5AKO - chains A and C of the 4 polymer chains in the assembly; structure by X-ray diffraction, 2.40 A resolution.

Chain A:
Protein: TSI2
Source organism: Pseudomonas aeruginosa
Reference sequence: Q9I0D9 (Q9I0D9_PSEAE); residue numbers follow UniProt; this construct covers 1-77
Amino-acid sequence (77 residues; row label = number of the first residue in the row):
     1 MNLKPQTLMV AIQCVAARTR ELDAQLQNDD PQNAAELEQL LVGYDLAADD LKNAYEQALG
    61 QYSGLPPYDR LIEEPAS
Unresolved in the structure: 1, 76-77

Chain C:
Protein: TSE2
Source organism: Pseudomonas aeruginosa
Reference sequence: Q9I0E0 (Q9I0E0_PSEAE); residues 2-159 here correspond to UniProt positions 1-158 (UniProt number = residue number - 1)
Amino-acid sequence (179 residues; numbered -19 to 159; the number before each row is that of its first residue; numbers below 1 keep their minus sign (Met-19 is residue -19)):
   -19 MGSSHHHHHH SSGLVPRGSH MMSYDYEKTS LTLYRAVFKA NYDGDVGRYL HPDKELAEAA
    41 EVAPLLHPTF DSPNTPGVPA RAPDIVAGRD GLYAPDTGGT SVFDRAGVLR RADGDFVIPD
   101 GTDIPPDLKV KQDSYNKRLQ ATHYTIMPAK PMYREVLMGQ LDNFVRNAIR RQWEKARGL
Unresolved in the structure: -19 to 2, 38-40, 159
Construct notes: expression tag (-19 to 1)

Chain A / chain C interface:
Residue-residue contacts (30; chain A residue first):
  Lys4(A) with Asp76(C); Gly78(C)
  Gln6(A) with Pro63(C), hydrogen bond (side chain-backbone); Asp64(C), hydrogen bond (side chain-backbone); Ile65(C); Val66(C); Thr77(C), hydrogen bond (side chain-backbone); Gly78(C)
  Met9(A) with Ala62(C), hydrophobic; Pro63(C)
  Gln13(A) with Pro59(C); Ala60(C), hydrogen bond (side chain-backbone)
  Leu59(A) with Arg69(C), hydrogen bond (backbone-side chain)
  Gly60(A) with Arg69(C)
  Gln61(A) with Gly68(C); Arg69(C), hydrogen bond (backbone-backbone)
  Tyr62(A) with Val66(C), hydrophobic; Ala67(C); Arg69(C); Thr77(C)
  Ser63(A) with Val66(C); Ala67(C), hydrogen bond (backbone-backbone); Gly68(C), hydrogen bond (side chain-backbone)
  Leu65(A) with Val66(C), hydrophobic
  Pro66(A) with Ser52(C)
  Arg70(A) with Ser52(C), hydrogen bond (side chain-backbone); Pro53(C), hydrogen bond (side chain-backbone); Asn54(C); Ala60(C)
  Pro75(A) with Gly57(C)
Interface residues without a listed pair, chain A (16 interface residues in all): Pro5, Gly64, Leu71
Interface residues without a listed pair, chain C (19 interface residues in all): Thr55, Arg61

Overview:
Chain A and chain C form an interface of 16 and 19 residues respectively, with 10 hydrogen bonds. Polar pairs
include Gln6(A)-Pro63(C), Gln6(A)-Asp64(C) and Gln6(A)-Thr77(C).
Here chain A is TSI2 and chain C is TSE2, both from Pseudomonas aeruginosa. Entry 5AKO (The complex of Tse2
and Tsi2 from Pseudomonas aeruginosa) was determined by X-ray diffraction.
